Entry 6KPF (electron microscopy, 2.90 A resolution); this record covers chains A and B of the 5 polymer chains in the assembly.

== Chain A ==
Protein: Guanine nucleotide-binding protein G(i) subunit alpha-1
Organism: Homo sapiens
UniProt: P63096 (GNAI1_HUMAN); residue numbers follow UniProt; this construct covers 1-354
Sequence (354 residues; each row starts with the number of its first residue):
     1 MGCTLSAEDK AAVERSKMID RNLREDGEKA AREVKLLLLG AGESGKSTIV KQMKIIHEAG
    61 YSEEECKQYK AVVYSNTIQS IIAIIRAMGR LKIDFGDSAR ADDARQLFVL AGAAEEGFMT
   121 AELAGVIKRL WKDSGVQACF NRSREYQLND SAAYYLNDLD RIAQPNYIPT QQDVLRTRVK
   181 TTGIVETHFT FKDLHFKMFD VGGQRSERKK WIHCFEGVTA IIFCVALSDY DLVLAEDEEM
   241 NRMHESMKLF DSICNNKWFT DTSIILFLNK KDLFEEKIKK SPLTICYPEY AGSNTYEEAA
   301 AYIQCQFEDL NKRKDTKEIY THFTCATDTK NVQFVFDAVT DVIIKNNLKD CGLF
Not modelled in the structure: 1-2, 55-181, 233-239

== Chain B ==
Protein: Guanine nucleotide-binding protein G(I)/G(S)/G(T) subunit beta-1
Organism: Homo sapiens
UniProt: P62873 (GBB1_HUMAN); residue numbers follow UniProt; this construct covers 1-340
Sequence (340 residues; row label = number of the first residue in the row):
     1 MSELDQLRQE AEQLKNQIRD ARKACADATL SQITNNIDPV GRIQMRTRRT LRGHLAKIYA
    61 MHWGTDSRLL VSASQDGKLI IWDSYTTNKV HAIPLRSSWV MTCAYAPSGN YVACGGLDNI
   121 CSIYNLKTRE GNVRVSRELA GHTGYLSCCR FLDDNQIVTS SGDTTCALWD IETGQQTTTF
   181 TGHTGDVMSL SLAPDTRLFV SGACDASAKL WDVREGMCRQ TFTGHESDIN AICFFPNGNA
   241 FATGSDDATC RLFDLRADQE LMTYSHDNII CGITSVSFSK SGRLLLAGYD DFNCNVWDAL
   301 KADRAGVLAG HDNRVSCLGV TDDGMAVATG SWDSFLKIWN
Not modelled in the structure: 1-2

== Interface between chain A and chain B ==
Pairs across the interface (55; chain A residue first):
  Asp9(A) - Asn88(B)
  Ala12(A) - Asn88(B)
  Val13(A) - Asn88(B)
  Arg15(A) - Val90(B)  hydrogen bond (side chain-backbone)
  Arg15(A) - His91(B)
  Ser16(A) - Asn88(B)
  Ser16(A) - Lys89(B)  hydrogen bond (side chain-backbone)
  Ile19(A) - Lys89(B)
  Ile19(A) - Val90(B)
  Ile19(A) - Ala92(B)  hydrophobic
  Asp20(A) - Lys89(B)  salt bridge
  Leu23(A) - Gly53(B)
  Leu23(A) - Leu55(B)
  Leu23(A) - Lys78(B)
  Leu23(A) - Ile80(B)  hydrophobic
  Leu23(A) - Lys89(B)
  Asp26(A) - Lys78(B)  salt bridge
  Gly27(A) - Leu55(B)
  Thr182(A) - Asn119(B)
  Gly183(A) - Leu117(B)
  Gly183(A) - Asn119(B)  hydrogen bond (backbone-side chain)
  Ile184(A) - Trp99(B)
  Ile184(A) - Leu117(B)
  Phe199(A) - Trp99(B)  hydrophobic
  Gln204(A) - Leu117(B)
  Gln204(A) - Asn119(B)
  Gln204(A) - Thr143(B)
  Gln204(A) - Tyr145(B)
  Ser206(A) - Tyr145(B)
  Ser206(A) - Gly162(B)
  Ser206(A) - Asp186(B)
  Glu207(A) - Asp186(B)  hydrogen bond (backbone-side chain)
  Lys209(A) - Asp228(B)  salt bridge
  Lys209(A) - Asp246(B)  salt bridge
  Lys210(A) - Met101(B)
  Lys210(A) - Tyr145(B)
  Lys210(A) - Met188(B)
  Lys210(A) - Cys204(B)
  Lys210(A) - Asp228(B)  salt bridge
  Lys210(A) - Asn230(B)  hydrogen bond
  Lys210(A) - Asp246(B)  salt bridge
  Trp211(A) - Leu117(B)  hydrophobic
  Trp211(A) - Tyr145(B)
  His213(A) - Lys57(B)  hydrogen bond (backbone-side chain)
  His213(A) - Tyr59(B)  hydrogen bond (backbone-side chain)
  His213(A) - Trp332(B)
  Cys214(A) - Tyr59(B)
  Cys214(A) - Gln75(B)
  Cys214(A) - Trp99(B)
  Phe215(A) - Trp99(B)  hydrophobic
  Phe215(A) - Leu117(B)  hydrophobic
  Glu216(A) - Lys57(B)  salt bridge
  Glu216(A) - Trp332(B)
  Trp258(A) - Arg314(B)
  Trp258(A) - Trp332(B)  hydrophobic
Interface residues without a listed pair, chain B (31 interface residues in all): Thr86, Thr87, Asp118, Gly144

== In short ==
The interface between chain A and chain B involves 25 residues on one side and 31 on the other, with 7
hydrogen bonds and 7 salt bridges. Polar pairs include Asp20(A)-Lys89(B), Asp26(A)-Lys78(B) and
Lys209(A)-Asp228(B).
Chain A is Guanine nucleotide-binding protein G(i) subunit alpha-1 and chain B is Guanine nucleotide-binding
protein G(I)/G(S)/G(T) subunit beta-1, both from Homo sapiens; the structure, Cryo-EM structure of a class A
GPCR with G protein complex, was determined by electron microscopy (same publication as 6KPC).
